PDB entry 8QEM | electron microscopy, 3.96 A resolution | chains D and Q of the 26 polymer chains in the assembly

[Chain D]
Molecule: Putative neck protein
Source organism: Staphylococcus phage 812
UniProt: A1YTN6 (A1YTN6_9CAUD); residue numbers follow UniProt; this construct covers 1-302
Amino-acid sequence (302 residues; each row starts with the number of its first residue):
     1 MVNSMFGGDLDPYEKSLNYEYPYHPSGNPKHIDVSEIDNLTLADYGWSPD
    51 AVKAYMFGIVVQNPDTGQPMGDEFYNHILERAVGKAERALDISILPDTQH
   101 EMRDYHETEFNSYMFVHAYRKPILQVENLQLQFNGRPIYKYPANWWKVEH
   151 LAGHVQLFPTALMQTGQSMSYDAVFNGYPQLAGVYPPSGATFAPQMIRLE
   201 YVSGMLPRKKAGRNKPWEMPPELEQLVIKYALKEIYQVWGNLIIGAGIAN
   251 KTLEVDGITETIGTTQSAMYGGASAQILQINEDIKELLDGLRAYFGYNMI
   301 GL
Not modelled in the structure: 1-16, 162-188
From the paper describing this entry:
  - binding site for Channel DNA forward strand: Glu-254, Met-269, Tyr-270

[Chain Q]
Molecule: Portal protein
Source organism: Staphylococcus phage 812
UniProt: A0A0U1WIV9 (A0A0U1WIV9_9CAUD); numbering as in UniProt (aligned over 1-563)
Amino-acid sequence (563 residues; numbered 1 to 563; the number before each row is that of its first residue):
     1 MADLFKQFRLGKDYGNNSTIAQVPIDEGLQANIKKIEQDNKEYQDLTKSL
    51 YGQQQAYAEPFIEMMDTNPEFRDKRSYMKNEHNLHDVLKKFGNNPILNAI
   101 ILTRSNQVAMYCQPARYSEKGLGFEVRLRDLDAEPGRKEKEEMKRIEDFI
   151 VNTGKDKDVDRDSFQTFCKKIVRDTYIYDQVNFEKVFNKNNKTKLEKFIA
   201 VDPSTIFYATDKKGKIIKGGKRFVQVVDKRVVASFTSRELAMGIRNPRTE
   251 LSSSGYGLSEVEIAMKEFIAYNNTESFNDRFFSHGGTTRGILQIRSDQQQ
   301 SQHALENFKREWKSSLSGINGSWQIPVVMADDIKFVNMTPTANDMQFEKW
   351 LNYLINIISALYGIDPAEIGFPNRGGATGSKGGSTLNEADPGKKQQQSQN
   401 KGLQPLLRFIEDLVNRHIISEYGDKYTFQFVGGDTKSATDKLNILKLETQ
   451 IFKTVNEAREEQGKKPIEGGDIILDASFLQGTAQLQQDKQYNDGKQKERL
   501 QMMMSLLEGDNDDSEEGQSTDSSNDDKEIGTDAQIKGDDNVYRTQTSNKG
   551 QGRKGEKSSDFKH
Not modelled in the structure: 1-48, 378-389, 507-563

[Interface between chain D and chain Q]
Residue-residue contacts (46):
  Glu-107(D) / Asn-320(Q)
  Thr-108(D) / Ser-315(Q)
  Thr-108(D) / Asn-320(Q)  hydrogen bond (backbone-side chain)
  Thr-108(D) / Gly-321(Q)
  Thr-108(D) / Gln-324(Q)  hydrogen bond
  Glu-109(D) / Gln-324(Q)  hydrogen bond
  Asn-111(D) / Asn-320(Q)  hydrogen bond
  Ser-112(D) / Ser-314(Q)  hydrogen bond (side chain-backbone)
  Ser-112(D) / Asn-320(Q)  hydrogen bond
  Phe-115(D) / Ser-314(Q)
  His-117(D) / Glu-311(Q)  salt bridge
  Glu-149(D) / His-303(Q)
  Glu-149(D) / Arg-310(Q)  salt bridge
  Leu-151(D) / His-303(Q)
  Ala-152(D) / Asn-307(Q)
  Ala-152(D) / Arg-310(Q)
  His-154(D) / Asn-307(Q)
  His-154(D) / Arg-310(Q)  hydrogen bond
  His-154(D) / Glu-311(Q)  salt bridge
  Asp-289(D) / Asp-297(Q)
  Ala-293(D) / Gln-298(Q)
  Ala-293(D) / Gln-299(Q)
  Ala-293(D) / Gln-300(Q)
  Ala-293(D) / Ser-301(Q)  hydrogen bond (backbone-backbone)
  Tyr-294(D) / Ser-301(Q)  hydrogen bond (backbone-side chain)
  Tyr-294(D) / Ala-304(Q)
  Gly-296(D) / Gln-300(Q)
  Gly-296(D) / Ala-304(Q)
  Tyr-297(D) / Ile-294(Q)  hydrophobic
  Tyr-297(D) / Ser-296(Q)  hydrogen bond
  Tyr-297(D) / Gln-298(Q)
  Tyr-297(D) / Gln-300(Q)  hydrogen bond (backbone-side chain)
  Asn-298(D) / Met-329(Q)
  Met-299(D) / Phe-308(Q)  hydrophobic
  Met-299(D) / Glu-311(Q)
  Met-299(D) / Trp-312(Q)
  Met-299(D) / Val-327(Q)
  Met-299(D) / Val-328(Q)  hydrophobic
  Ile-300(D) / Ile-325(Q)
  Ile-300(D) / Pro-326(Q)
  Ile-300(D) / Val-327(Q)  hydrogen bond (backbone-backbone)
  Gly-301(D) / Gln-324(Q)
  Gly-301(D) / Ile-325(Q)
  Leu-302(D) / Gln-324(Q)
  Leu-302(D) / Ile-325(Q)  hydrogen bond (backbone-backbone)
  Leu-302(D) / Val-327(Q)  hydrophobic
Other interface residues (no listed pair), chain D (24 interface residues in all): Gln-156, Gly-290, Phe-295
Other interface residues (no listed pair), chain Q (26 interface residues in all): Arg-295, Trp-323

[Summary]
24 residues of chain D and 26 residues of chain Q are in contact; the contacts include 13 hydrogen bonds and 3
salt bridges. Among the polar pairs are His-117(D)/Glu-311(Q), Glu-149(D)/Arg-310(Q) and
His-154(D)/Glu-311(Q). The paper reports a binding site for Channel DNA forward strand at Glu-254(D),
Met-269(D) and Tyr-270(D).
Here chain D is Putative neck protein and chain Q is Portal protein, both from Staphylococcus phage 812. Entry
8QEM (Neck channel of phage 812 after tail contraction (C1)) was determined by electron microscopy, deposited
together with 8Q01, 8Q1I, 8Q7D, 8QEK, 8QJE, 8QKH, 8R5G and 8R69.
